Entry 8FI9 (X-ray diffraction, 4.20 A resolution (low resolution: residue-level contacts below are approximate; hydrogen-bond / salt-bridge calls are withheld)); this record covers chains A and L of the 3 polymer chains in the assembly.

Chain A:
Protein: Spike protein S1
From: Severe acute respiratory syndrome coronavirus 2
Notes: fragment: receptor binding domain
UniProtKB: P0DTC2 (SPIKE_SARS2); residues 331-527 here = UniProt positions 331-527
Amino-acid sequence (205 residues; numbered 331 to 535; the number before each row is that of its first residue):
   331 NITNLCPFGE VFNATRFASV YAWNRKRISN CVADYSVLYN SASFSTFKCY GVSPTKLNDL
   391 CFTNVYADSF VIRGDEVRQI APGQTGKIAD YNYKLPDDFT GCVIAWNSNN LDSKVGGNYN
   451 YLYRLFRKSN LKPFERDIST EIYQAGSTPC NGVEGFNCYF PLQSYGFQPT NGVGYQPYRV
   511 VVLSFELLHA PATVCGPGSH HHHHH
Disordered / not traced: 331-332, 531-535
Differences from the reference sequence: expression tag (528-535)
Disulfides: Cys336-Cys361, Cys379-Cys432, Cys391-Cys525, Cys480-Cys488
Covalently attached groups: N-acetylglucosamine (NAG) linked to Asn343

Chain L:
Protein: WRAIR-5001 Fab Light chain
From: Macaca mulatta
Notes: antibody fragment or engineered binder
Amino-acid sequence (215 residues; each row starts with the number of its first residue; note: 1 number in that range is skipped by the numbering (no residue carries it; nothing is unmodelled there); a row labelled like 95A-95C holds insertion residues (95A, then the next letters in order)):
     1 SYELTQPRS
    11 VSVSPGQTAR ITCGGDNIAS KNVHWYQQKL AQAPVLVIYY DSDRPSGIPE RFSGSNSGNT
    71 ATLTISGVEA GDEADYYCQV WDSYS
95A-95C GHH
    96 VLFGGGTRLT V
  106A L
   107 GQPKAAPSVT LFPPSSEELQ ANKATLVCLI SDFYPGAVEV AWKADGSAVN AGVETTKPSK
   167 QSNNKYAASS YLSLTSDQWK SHKSYSCQVT HEGSTVEKTV APAECS
Disulfides: Cys23-Cys88, Cys134-Cys193

Interface between chain A and chain L:
Contacting residue pairs - 34 pairs, chain A then chain L:
  Glu340(A) - Asn27(L)
  Glu340(A) - Ala29(L)
  Glu340(A) - Ser30(L)
  Glu340(A) - Ser67(L)
  Glu340(A) - Gly68(L)
  Val341(A) - Ser30(L)
  Asn343(A) - Asn27(L)
  Ala344(A) - Asn27(L)
  Thr345(A) - Asn27(L)
  Arg346(A) - Tyr2(L)
  Arg346(A) - Asp92(L)
  Arg346(A) - Tyr94(L)
  Arg346(A) - Ser95(L)
  Phe347(A) - Tyr94(L)
  Ala348(A) - Tyr94(L)
  Tyr351(A) - His95B(L)
  Ala352(A) - Ser93(L)
  Trp353(A) - Ser93(L)
  Asn354(A) - Trp91(L)
  Asn354(A) - Tyr94(L)
  Lys356(A) - Ala29(L)
  Lys356(A) - Ser30(L)
  Lys356(A) - Lys31(L)
  Lys356(A) - Asn32(L)
  Lys356(A) - Asp51(L)
  Lys356(A) - Asn66(L)
  Arg357(A) - Asn32(L)
  Arg357(A) - Tyr50(L)
  Arg357(A) - Asp53(L)
  Asn360(A) - Ser52(L)
  Ser399(A) - Tyr94(L)
  Arg466(A) - Trp91(L)
  Ile468(A) - Trp91(L)
  Ile468(A) - His95B(L)
Other interface residues (no listed pair), chain A (21 interface residues in all): Pro337, Arg355, Thr470
Other interface residues (no listed pair), chain L (20 interface residues in all): Asp26
The authors on this interface:
  - specific contacts: Glu340(A)-Asn27(L), Phe347(A)-Tyr94(L), Ser399(A)-Tyr94(L), Ile468(A)-His95B(L) (hydrophobic contact)
  - epitope / paratope residues, chain A: Glu340(A), Val341(A), Ala344(A), Phe347(A), Arg357(A), Ser399(A), Arg466(A), Ile468(A)
  - epitope / paratope residues, chain L: Asp26(L), Asn27(L), Ala29(L), Ser30(L), Lys31(L), Asn32(L), Trp91(L), Tyr94(L), His95B(L)

In short:
21 residues of chain A face 20 of chain L across their interface. The authors report contacts between
Glu340(A) and Asn27(L), Phe347(A) and Tyr94(L) and Ser399(A) and Tyr94(L); a hydrophobic contact between
Ile468(A) and His95B(L). N-acetylglucosamine is covalently linked to Asn343(A). From the paper:
epitope/paratope residues Glu340(A), Val341(A) and Asp26(L) among others.
Chain A is Spike protein S1 (Severe acute respiratory syndrome coronavirus 2) and chain L is WRAIR-5001 Fab
Light chain (Macaca mulatta); the structure, Crystal structure of SARS-CoV-2 receptor binding domain in
complex with neutralizing antibody WRAIR-5001, was determined by X-ray diffraction together with 8FHY from the
same study.
